Entry 9G9D (electron microscopy, 2.90 A resolution); this record covers chains T and A of the 12 polymer chains in the assembly.

[Chain T]
Molecule: 47-nt RNA strand
Sequence (47 nucleotides; numbered 1 to 47; the number before each row is that of its first residue):
     1 CCCCCAGCGC UUCAGCGUUC UUCGGAAUGU CGCGCAUUGG CAUGGAA
Unresolved in the structure: 1-7, 43-47

[Chain A]
Protein: CRISPR system single-strand-specific deoxyribonuclease Cas10/Csm1 (subtype III-A)
From: Enterococcus italicus DSM 15952
Notes: EC 3.1.-.-, 2.7.7.-
UniProtKB: E6LHV7 (CAS10_ENTI1); residues 2-755 here = UniProt positions 2-755
Sequence (774 residues; each row starts with the number of its first residue; numbers below 1 keep their minus sign (Met-18 is residue -18)):
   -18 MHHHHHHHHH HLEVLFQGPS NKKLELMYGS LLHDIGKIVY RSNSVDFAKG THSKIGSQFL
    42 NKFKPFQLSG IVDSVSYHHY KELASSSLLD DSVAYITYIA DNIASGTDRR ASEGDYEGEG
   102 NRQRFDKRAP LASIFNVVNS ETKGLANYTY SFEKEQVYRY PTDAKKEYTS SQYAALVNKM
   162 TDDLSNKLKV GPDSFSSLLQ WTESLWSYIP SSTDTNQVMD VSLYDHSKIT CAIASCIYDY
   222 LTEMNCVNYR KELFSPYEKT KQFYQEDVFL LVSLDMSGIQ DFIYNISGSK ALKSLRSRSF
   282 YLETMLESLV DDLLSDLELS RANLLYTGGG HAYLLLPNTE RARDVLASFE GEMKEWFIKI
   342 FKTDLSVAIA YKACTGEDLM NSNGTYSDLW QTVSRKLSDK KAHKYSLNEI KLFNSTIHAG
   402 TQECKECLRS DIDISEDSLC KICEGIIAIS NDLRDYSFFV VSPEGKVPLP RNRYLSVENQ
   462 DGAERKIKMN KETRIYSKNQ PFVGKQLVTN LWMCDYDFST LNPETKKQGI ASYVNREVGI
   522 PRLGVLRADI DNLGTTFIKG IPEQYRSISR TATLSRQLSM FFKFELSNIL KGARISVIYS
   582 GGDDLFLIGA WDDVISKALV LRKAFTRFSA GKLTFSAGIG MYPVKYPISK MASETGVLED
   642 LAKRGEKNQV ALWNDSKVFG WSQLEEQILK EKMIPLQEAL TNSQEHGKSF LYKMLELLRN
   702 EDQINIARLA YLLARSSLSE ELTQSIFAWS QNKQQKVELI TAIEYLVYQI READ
Unresolved in the structure: -18 to 1, 24-31, 62-74, 86-148, 226-240, 754-755
Sequence notes: initiating methionine (-18); expression tag (-17 to 1)

[How chain T and chain A interact]
Contacting residue pairs - 47 pairs, chain T then chain A:
  A26(T) with Tyr712(A), sugar contact; Arg716(A), phosphate contact
  A27(T) with Arg716(A), hydrogen bond to the phosphate
  U28(T) with Lys694(A), salt bridge to the phosphate; Arg716(A), salt bridge to the phosphate
  G29(T) with Glu686(A), phosphate contact; Ser690(A), phosphate contact; Phe691(A), phosphate contact; Lys694(A), salt bridge to the phosphate
  U30(T) with Gly688(A), phosphate contact; Lys689(A), hydrogen bond to the phosphate; Ser690(A), hydrogen bond to the phosphate
  C31(T) with Lys689(A), phosphate contact
  G32(T) with Lys689(A), salt bridge to the phosphate; Ser690(A), base contact; Tyr693(A), stacking on the base; Arg752(A), salt bridge to the phosphate
  C33(T) with Arg752(A), salt bridge to the phosphate
  G34(T) with Arg523(A), salt bridge to the phosphate; Arg752(A), salt bridge to the phosphate
  A36(T) with Lys626(A), phosphate contact
  U38(T) with Lys626(A), base contact; Pro628(A), base contact
  G39(T) with Gly269(A), sugar contact; Ser270(A), phosphate contact; Val625(A), base contact; Lys626(A), sugar contact; Tyr627(A), hydrogen bond to the sugar; Pro628(A), sugar contact; Ile629(A), hydrogen bond to the sugar
  G40(T) with Ser270(A), phosphate contact; Lys271(A), phosphate contact; Ala272(A), hydrogen bond to the phosphate; Leu273(A), hydrogen bond to the phosphate; Gln509(A), hydrogen bond to the sugar; Gly510(A), sugar contact; Ile511(A), sugar contact; Ile629(A), sugar contact
  C41(T) with Leu273(A), phosphate contact; Lys274(A), phosphate contact; Lys507(A), phosphate contact; Lys508(A), hydrogen bond to the sugar; Gln509(A), sugar contact; Gly510(A), sugar contact
  A42(T) with Lys271(A), base contact; Lys507(A), phosphate contact; Lys508(A), phosphate contact
Interface residues without a listed pair, chain T (16 interface residues in all): U37
Interface residues without a listed pair, chain A (30 interface residues in all): Arg435, Ala512, His687

[Summary]
Chain T and chain A form an interface of 16 and 30 residues respectively; the contacts include 9 hydrogen
bonds, 8 salt bridges and 1 aromatic stacking contact. Polar contacts include G39(T)-Tyr627(A),
G39(T)-Ile629(A) and G40(T)-Gln509(A).
Here chain T is a 47-nt RNA strand and chain A is CRISPR system single-strand-specific deoxyribonuclease
Cas10/Csm1 (subtype III-A) (Enterococcus italicus DSM 15952). Entry 9G9D (CryoEM structure of Enterococcus
italicus Csm-crRNA-CTR (4.3) complex) was determined by electron microscopy (same publication as 9G9A, 9G9B,
9G9C, 9G9E, 9G9F, 9G9G and 4 further entries).
